PDB entry 3WIE | X-ray diffraction, 2.33 A resolution | chains A and C of the 4 polymer chains in the assembly

# Chain A (and C)
Molecule: Glucose 1-dehydrogenase
From: Thermoplasma volcanium
Notes: EC 1.1.1.47; chain C of this document is another copy of the same molecule, construct and numbering; everything in this record applies to it too
UniProtKB: Q979W2 (Q979W2_THEVO); residues 1-361 here = UniProt positions 1-361
Sequence (369 residues; each row starts with the number of its first residue):
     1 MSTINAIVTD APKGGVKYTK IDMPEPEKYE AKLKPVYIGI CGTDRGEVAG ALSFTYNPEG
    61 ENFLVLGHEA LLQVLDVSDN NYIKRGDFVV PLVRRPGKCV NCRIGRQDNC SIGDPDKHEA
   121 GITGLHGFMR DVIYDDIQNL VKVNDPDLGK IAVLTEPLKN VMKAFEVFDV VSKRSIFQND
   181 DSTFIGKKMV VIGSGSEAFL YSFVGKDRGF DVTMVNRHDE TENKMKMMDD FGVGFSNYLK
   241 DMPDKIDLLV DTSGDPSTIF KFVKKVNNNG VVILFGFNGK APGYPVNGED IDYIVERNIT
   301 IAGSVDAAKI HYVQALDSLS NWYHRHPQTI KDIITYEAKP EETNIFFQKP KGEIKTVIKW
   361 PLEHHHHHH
Not modelled in the structure: 1, 362-369
Construct notes: engineered mutation Phe277 (Thr in Q979W2); expression tag (362-369)
Ion coordination: Zn2+ site 1: Cys41, Glu69; Zn2+ site 2: Cys99, Cys102, Cys110, Asp116
Small-molecule neighbours:
  - beta-D-glucopyranose (BGC): Cys41, Thr43, His68, Val93, Arg94, Glu119, Ile122, Glu156, Lys159, Asn160, Phe277, Val305, Asp306
  - D-glucose (DN4; [[(2R,3R,4R,5R)-5-(6-aminopurin-9-yl)-3-oxidanyl-4-phosphonooxy-oxolan-2-yl]methoxy-oxidanyl-phosphoryl] [(2R,3S,4R,5R)-5-(3-carboxypyridin-1-ium-1-yl)-3,4-bis(oxidanyl)oxolan-2-yl]methyl phosphate): Cys41, Thr43, Asn160, Ile192, Gly193, Ser194, Gly195, Ser196, Glu197, Ala198, Val215, Asn216, Arg217, His218, Tyr238, Thr252, Ser253, Asp255, Thr258, Phe275, Gly276, Phe277, Ser304, Val305, Asp306

# How chain A and chain C interact
Contacting residue pairs (112):
  Val100(A) - Ile176(C)  hydrophobic
  Val100(A) - Gln178(C)
  Val100(A) - Asp180(C)
  Asn101(A) - Ser175(C)
  Asn101(A) - Ile176(C)  hydrogen bond (side chain-backbone)
  Asn101(A) - Asn269(C)  hydrogen bond
  Arg103(A) - Asp180(C)  salt bridge
  Ile104(A) - Ile176(C)  hydrophobic
  Asp108(A) - Asn298(C)  hydrogen bond (backbone-side chain)
  Asn109(A) - Arg174(C)  hydrogen bond (side chain-backbone)
  Asn109(A) - Ser175(C)
  Asn109(A) - Asn269(C)
  Asn109(A) - Asn298(C)  hydrogen bond
  Cys110(A) - Asn268(C)
  Ser111(A) - Asn268(C)
  Ser111(A) - Asn269(C)
  Gly113(A) - Asn268(C)
  Lys163(A) - Asn298(C)  hydrogen bond
  Val167(A) - Arg174(C)
  Val170(A) - Val170(C)
  Val170(A) - Lys173(C)
  Val170(A) - Arg174(C)
  Val171(A) - Val171(C)  hydrophobic
  Lys173(A) - Val170(C)
  Arg174(A) - Asn109(C)  hydrogen bond (backbone-side chain)
  Arg174(A) - Val167(C)
  Arg174(A) - Val170(C)
  Arg174(A) - Ala302(C)
  Arg174(A) - Gly303(C)  hydrogen bond (side chain-backbone)
  Arg174(A) - Ser304(C)
  Ser175(A) - Asn101(C)
  Ser175(A) - Asn109(C)
  Ile176(A) - Val100(C)  hydrophobic
  Ile176(A) - Asn101(C)  hydrogen bond (backbone-side chain)
  Ile176(A) - Ile104(C)  hydrophobic
  Gln178(A) - Val100(C)
  Asp180(A) - Val100(C)
  Asp180(A) - Arg103(C)  salt bridge
  Pro256(A) - Val286(C)
  Pro256(A) - Asn287(C)
  Pro256(A) - Gly288(C)
  Ile259(A) - Ile291(C)  hydrophobic
  Asn268(A) - Cys110(C)
  Asn268(A) - Ser111(C)
  Asn268(A) - Ile112(C)
  Asn268(A) - Gly113(C)  hydrogen bond (side chain-backbone)
  Asn269(A) - Asn101(C)
  Asn269(A) - Asn109(C)
  Asn269(A) - Cys110(C)
  Asn269(A) - Ser111(C)
  Leu274(A) - Val295(C)
  Phe275(A) - Val295(C)
  Phe277(A) - Asp292(C)
  Asn278(A) - Gly288(C)
  Gly279(A) - Gly288(C)
  Gly279(A) - Glu289(C)
  Ala281(A) - Asn287(C)
  Ala281(A) - Gly288(C)  hydrogen bond (backbone-backbone)
  Gly283(A) - Val286(C)
  Gly283(A) - Asn287(C)
  Tyr284(A) - Tyr284(C)
  Tyr284(A) - Pro285(C)
  Tyr284(A) - Val286(C)  hydrogen bond (backbone-backbone)
  Pro285(A) - Tyr284(C)
  Pro285(A) - Pro285(C)  hydrophobic
  Val286(A) - Pro256(C)
  Val286(A) - Pro282(C)
  Val286(A) - Gly283(C)
  Val286(A) - Tyr284(C)  hydrogen bond (backbone-backbone)
  Val286(A) - Val286(C)  hydrophobic
  Asn287(A) - Pro256(C)
  Asn287(A) - Ala281(C)
  Asn287(A) - Gly283(C)
  Gly288(A) - Pro256(C)
  Gly288(A) - Asn278(C)
  Gly288(A) - Ala281(C)  hydrogen bond (backbone-backbone)
  Ile291(A) - Ile259(C)  hydrophobic
  Ile291(A) - Gly276(C)
  Asp292(A) - Phe277(C)
  Asp292(A) - Asn278(C)
  Asp292(A) - Gly279(C)
  Val295(A) - Leu274(C)
  Val295(A) - Phe275(C)
  Val295(A) - Phe277(C)  hydrophobic
  Val295(A) - Ser304(C)
  Val295(A) - Val305(C)
  Glu296(A) - Val305(C)
  Asn298(A) - Asp108(C)  hydrogen bond (side chain-backbone)
  Asn298(A) - Asn109(C)  hydrogen bond
  Asn298(A) - Lys163(C)
  Asn298(A) - Gly303(C)
  Asn298(A) - Ser304(C)
  Asn298(A) - Val305(C)  hydrogen bond (side chain-backbone)
  Ile299(A) - Ala302(C)
  Ile299(A) - Gly303(C)  hydrogen bond (backbone-backbone)
  Thr300(A) - Thr300(C)
  Thr300(A) - Ile301(C)
  Ile301(A) - Thr300(C)
  Ile301(A) - Ile301(C)  hydrogen bond (backbone-backbone)
  Ala302(A) - Arg174(C)
  Ala302(A) - Ile299(C)
  Gly303(A) - Arg174(C)  hydrogen bond (backbone-side chain)
  Gly303(A) - Ile294(C)
  Gly303(A) - Val295(C)
  Gly303(A) - Asn298(C)
  Gly303(A) - Ile299(C)  hydrogen bond (backbone-backbone)
  Ser304(A) - Arg174(C)
  Ser304(A) - Val295(C)
  Ser304(A) - Asn298(C)
  Val305(A) - Val295(C)
  Val305(A) - Glu296(C)
  Val305(A) - Asn298(C)  hydrogen bond (backbone-side chain)
Other interface residues (no listed pair), chain A (56 interface residues in all): Phe54, Ile112, Asn179, Gly254, Phe260, Gly276, Pro282, Glu289, Ile294
Other interface residues (no listed pair), chain C (55 interface residues in all): Asn179, Gly254, Phe260

# Summary
56 residues of chain A face 55 of chain C across their interface, with 22 hydrogen bonds and 2 salt bridges.
Polar contacts include Arg103(A)-Asp180(C), Asn101(A)-Ile176(C) and Asn101(A)-Asn269(C). Bound to chain A:
D-glucose and beta-D-glucopyranose. The Zn2+ site 1 is built by Cys41(A) and Glu69(A).
Both chains are Glucose 1-dehydrogenase (Thermoplasma volcanium). Entry 3WIE (Structure of a glucose
dehydrogenase T277F mutant in complex with D-glucose and NAADP) was determined by X-ray diffraction together
with 3WIC and 3WID from the same study.
